5A1X - chains H and P of the 17 polymer chains in the assembly; structure by electron microscopy, 23.00 A resolution (very low resolution: no residue pairs are listed; an interface is given only as per-side residue counts).

[Chain H (and P)]
Protein: Coatomer subunit delta
From: Mus musculus
Notes: chain P of this document is another copy of the same molecule, construct and numbering; everything in this record applies to it too
UniProtKB: Q5XJY5 (COPD_MOUSE); numbering as in UniProt (aligned over 1-511)
Sequence (511 residues; numbered 1 to 511; the number before each row is that of its first residue):
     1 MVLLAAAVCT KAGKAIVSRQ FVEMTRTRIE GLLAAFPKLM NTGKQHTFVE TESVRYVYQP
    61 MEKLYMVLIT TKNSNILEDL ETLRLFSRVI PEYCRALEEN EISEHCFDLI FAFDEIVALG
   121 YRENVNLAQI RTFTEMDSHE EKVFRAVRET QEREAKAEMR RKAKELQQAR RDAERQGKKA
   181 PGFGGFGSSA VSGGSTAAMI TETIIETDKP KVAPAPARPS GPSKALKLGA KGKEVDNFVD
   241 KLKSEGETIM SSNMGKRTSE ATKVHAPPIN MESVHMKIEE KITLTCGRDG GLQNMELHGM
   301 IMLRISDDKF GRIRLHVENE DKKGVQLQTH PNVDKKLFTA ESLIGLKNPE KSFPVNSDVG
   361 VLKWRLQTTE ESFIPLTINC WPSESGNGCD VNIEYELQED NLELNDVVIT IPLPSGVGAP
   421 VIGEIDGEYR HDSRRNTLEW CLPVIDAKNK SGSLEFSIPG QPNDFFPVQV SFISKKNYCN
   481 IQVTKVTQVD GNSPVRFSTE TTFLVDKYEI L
Not modelled in the structure: 136-266
UniProt features mapped onto this chain:
  - modified residue: S223 (Phosphoserine), K233 (N6-acetyllysine), K241 (N6-acetyllysine), S244 (Phosphoserine), K309 (N6-acetyllysine), K351 (N6-acetyllysine), S493 (Phosphoserine)

[Interface between chain H and chain P]
At this resolution (23 A) residue pairs are not listed: 10 residues of chain H and 14 of chain P lie at the interface.

[Overview]
10 residues of chain H face 14 of chain P across their interface.
Chain H and chain P are both Coatomer subunit delta (Mus musculus); the structure, The structure of the COPI
coat linkage III, was determined by electron microscopy together with 5A1U and 5A1W from the same study.
